7KSO - chains C and F of the 6 polymer chains in the assembly; structure by electron microscopy, 3.90 A resolution.

# Chain C
Name: Polycomb protein SUZ12
From: Homo sapiens
Reference sequence: Q15022 (SUZ12_HUMAN); residues 1-739 here = UniProt positions 1-739
Amino-acid sequence (739 residues; numbered 1 to 739; the number before each row is that of its first residue):
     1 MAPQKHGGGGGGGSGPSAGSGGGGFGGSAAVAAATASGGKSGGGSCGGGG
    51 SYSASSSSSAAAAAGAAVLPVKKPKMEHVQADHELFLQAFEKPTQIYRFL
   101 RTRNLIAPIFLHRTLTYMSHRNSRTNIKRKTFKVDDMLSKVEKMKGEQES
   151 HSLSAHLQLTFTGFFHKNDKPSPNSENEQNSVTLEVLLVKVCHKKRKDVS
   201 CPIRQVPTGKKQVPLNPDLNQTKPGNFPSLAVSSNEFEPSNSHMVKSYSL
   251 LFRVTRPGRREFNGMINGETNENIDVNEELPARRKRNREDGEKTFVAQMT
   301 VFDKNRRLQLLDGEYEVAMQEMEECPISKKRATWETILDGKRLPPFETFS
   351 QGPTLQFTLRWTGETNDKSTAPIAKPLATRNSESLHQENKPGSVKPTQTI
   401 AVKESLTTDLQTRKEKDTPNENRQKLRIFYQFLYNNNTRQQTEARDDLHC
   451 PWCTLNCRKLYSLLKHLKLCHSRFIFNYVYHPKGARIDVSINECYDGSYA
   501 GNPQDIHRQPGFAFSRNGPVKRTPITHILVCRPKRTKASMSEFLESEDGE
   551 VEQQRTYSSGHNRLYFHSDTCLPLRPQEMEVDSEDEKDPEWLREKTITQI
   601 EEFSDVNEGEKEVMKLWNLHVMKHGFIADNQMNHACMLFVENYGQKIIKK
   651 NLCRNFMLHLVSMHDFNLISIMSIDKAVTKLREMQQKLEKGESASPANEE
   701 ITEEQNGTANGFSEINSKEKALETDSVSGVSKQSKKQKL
Unresolved in the structure: 1-77, 147-154, 168-181, 217-228, 257-294, 323-351, 362-426, 483-484, 534-554, 687-739
Metal / ion sites: Zn2+ near His-471 (its only coordinating residue here)

# Chain F
Name: Protein Jumonji
From: Homo sapiens
Reference sequence: Q92833 (JARD2_HUMAN); numbering as in UniProt (aligned over 1-1246)
Amino-acid sequence (1246 residues; each row starts with the number of its first residue):
     1 MSKERPKRNIIQKKYDDSDGIPWSEERVVRKVLYLSLKEFKNSQKRQHAE
    51 GIAGSLKTVNGLLGNDQSKGLGPASEQSENEKDDASQVSSTSNDVSSSDF
   101 EEGPSRKRPRLQAQRKFAQSQPNSPSTTPVKIVEPLLPPPATQISDLSKR
   151 KPKTEDFLTFLCLRGSPALPNSMVYFGSSQDEEEVEEEDDETEDVKTATN
   201 NASSSCQSTPRKGKTHKHVHNGHVFNGSSRSTREKEPVQKHKSKEATPAK
   251 EKHSDHRADSRREQASANHPAAAPSTGSSAKGLAATHHHPPLHRSAQDLR
   301 KQVSKVNGVTRMSSLGAGVTSAKKMREVRPSPSKTVKYTATVTKGAVTYT
   351 KAKRELVKDTKPNHHKPSSAVNHTISGKTESSNAKTRKQVLSLGGASKST
   401 GPAVNGLKVSGRLNPKSCTKEVGGRQLREGLQLREGLRNSKRRLEEAHQA
   451 EKPQSPPKKMKGAAGPAEGPGKKAPAERGLLNGHVKKEVPERSLERNRPK
   501 RATAGKSTPGRQAHGKADSASCENRSTSQPESVHKPQDSGKAEKGGGKAG
   551 WAAMDEIPVLRPSAKEFHDPLIYIESVRAQVEKFGMCRVIPPPDWRPECK
   601 LNDEMRFVTQIQHIHKLGRRWGPNVQRLACIKKHLKSQGITMDELPLIGG
   651 CELDLACFFRLINEMGGMQQVTDLKKWNKLADMLRIPRTAQDRLAKLQEA
   701 YCQYLLSYDSLSPEEHRRLEKEVLMEKEILEKRKGPLEGHTENDHHKFHP
   751 LPRFEPKNGLIHGVAPRNGFRSKLKEVGQAQLKTGRRRLFAQEKEVVKEE
   801 EEDKGVLNDFHKCIYKGRSVSLTTFYRTARNIMSMCFSKEPAPAEIEQEY
   851 WRLVEEKDCHVAVHCGKVDTNTHGSGFPVGKSEPFSRHGWNLTVLPNNTG
   901 SILRHLGAVPGVTIPWLNIGMVFSTSCWSRDQNHLPYIDYLHTGADCIWY
   951 CIPAEEENKLEDVVHTLLQANGTPGLQMLESNVMISPEVLCKEGIKVHRT
  1001 VQQSGQFVVCFPGSFVSKVCCGYSVSETVHFATTQWTSMGFETAKEMKRR
  1051 HIAKPFSMEKLLYQIAQAEAKKENGPTLSTISALLDELRDTELRQRRQLF
  1101 EAGLHSSARYGSHDGSSTVADGKKKPRKWLQLETSERRCQICQHLCYLSM
  1151 VVQENENVVFCLECALRHVEKQKSCRGLKLMYRYDEEQIISLVNQICGKV
  1201 SGKNGSIENCLSKPTPKRGPRKRATVDVPPSRLSASSSSKSASSSS
Unresolved in the structure: 1-149, 173-1246

# Chain C / chain F interface
Contacting residue pairs - 22 pairs, chain C then chain F:
  Leu-87(C) with Phe-160(F), hydrophobic
  Glu-91(C) with Leu-161(F); Arg-164(F)
  Gln-95(C) with Cys-162(F), hydrogen bond (side chain-backbone)
  Arg-98(C) with Leu-158(F); Thr-159(F); Cys-162(F)
  Tyr-430(C) with Thr-154(F)
  Gln-441(C) with Arg-150(F)
  Thr-442(C) with Arg-150(F); Pro-152(F); Lys-153(F); Thr-154(F)
  Glu-443(C) with Arg-150(F); Pro-152(F); Lys-153(F); Thr-154(F)
  Ala-444(C) with Thr-154(F)
  Arg-445(C) with Lys-153(F)
  Pro-451(C) with Glu-155(F); Leu-158(F), hydrophobic
  Trp-452(C) with Leu-158(F), hydrophobic
Interface residues without a listed pair, chain C (17 interface residues in all): Gln-88, Thr-94, Gln-440, Asp-446, Cys-450
Interface residues without a listed pair, chain F (12 interface residues in all): Phe-157

# In short
17 residues of chain C and 12 residues of chain F are in contact, with 1 hydrogen bond. Its one
hydrogen-bonded contact is Gln-95(C)/Cys-162(F).
Here chain C is Polycomb protein SUZ12 and chain F is Protein Jumonji, both from Homo sapiens. Entry 7KSO
(Cryo-EM structure of PRC2:EZH1-AEBP2-JARID2) was determined by electron microscopy, deposited together with
7KSR, 7KTP and 7KTQ.
